PDB entry 8J5M | X-ray diffraction, 1.62 A resolution | chains B and D of the 4 polymer chains in the assembly

[Chain B (and D)]
Name: Beta-glucosidase
Organism: uncultured bacterium
Notes: chain D of this document is another copy of the same molecule, construct and numbering; everything in this record applies to it too
UniProt: A0A1S5SJM8 (A0A1S5SJM8_9BACT); numbering as in UniProt (aligned over 1-445)
Sequence (465 residues; numbered -19 to 445; the number before each row is that of its first residue; numbers below 1 keep their minus sign (Met-19 is residue -19)):
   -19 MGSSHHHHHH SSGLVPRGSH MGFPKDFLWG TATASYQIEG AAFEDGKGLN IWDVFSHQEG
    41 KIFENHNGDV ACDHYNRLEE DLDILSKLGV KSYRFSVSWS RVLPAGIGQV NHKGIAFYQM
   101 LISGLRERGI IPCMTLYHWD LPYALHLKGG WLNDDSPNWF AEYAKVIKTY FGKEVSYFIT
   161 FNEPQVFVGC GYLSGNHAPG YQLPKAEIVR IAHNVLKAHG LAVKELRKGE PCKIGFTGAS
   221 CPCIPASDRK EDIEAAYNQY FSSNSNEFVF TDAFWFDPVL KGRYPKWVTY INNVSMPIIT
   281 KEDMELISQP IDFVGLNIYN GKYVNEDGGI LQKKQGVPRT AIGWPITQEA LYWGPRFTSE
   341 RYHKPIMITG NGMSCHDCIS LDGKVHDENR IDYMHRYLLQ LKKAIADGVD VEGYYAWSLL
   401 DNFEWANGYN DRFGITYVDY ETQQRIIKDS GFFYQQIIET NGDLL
Disordered / not traced: -19 to -7 (chain D: -19 to 1)
Differences from the reference sequence: initiating methionine (-19); expression tag (-18 to 0); engineered mutation Gly350 (Glu in A0A1S5SJM8)
What the authors report for this chain:
  - catalytic residues: Glu163 (by similarity / conservation)
  - mutagenesis - Q165W: decreased expression
  - mutagenesis - C221T: decreased catalytic activity on pNP-Glc
  - mutagenesis - C221T: decreased catalytic activity on laminaribiose
  - mutagenesis - C221T (4-fold): increased catalytic activity on all other substrates
  - mutagenesis - N407Y: increased binding to cellooligosaccharides
  - mutagenesis - C170E (1.5- to 2-fold): increased catalytic activity on all substrates
  - mutagenesis - A219N: decreased catalytic activity on all substrates tested
  - mutagenesis - N407Y: unchanged catalytic activity on most glucooligosaccharide substrates

[Interface between chain B and chain D]
Residue-residue contacts (51; chain B residue first):
  Glu44(B) - Gln312(D)
  Glu44(B) - Lys313(D)  salt bridge
  Lys313(B) - Glu44(D)
  Lys314(B) - Glu421(D)  salt bridge
  Gln315(B) - Tyr409(D)
  Gln315(B) - Tyr420(D)
  Gly316(B) - Tyr409(D)
  Gly316(B) - Arg412(D)  hydrogen bond (backbone-side chain)
  Pro318(B) - Cys358(D)  hydrophobic
  Arg319(B) - Ala321(D)  hydrogen bond (side chain-backbone)
  Arg319(B) - His356(D)
  Arg319(B) - Asn410(D)  hydrogen bond (side chain-backbone)
  Arg319(B) - Asp411(D)  salt bridge
  Ala321(B) - Arg319(D)  hydrogen bond (backbone-side chain)
  Ala321(B) - His356(D)
  Cys355(B) - His356(D)
  His356(B) - Arg319(D)
  His356(B) - Ala321(D)
  His356(B) - Cys355(D)
  His356(B) - His356(D)  hydrogen bond (backbone-side chain)
  His356(B) - Asn369(D)  hydrogen bond
  Cys358(B) - Pro318(D)  hydrophobic
  Cys358(B) - Asn369(D)  hydrogen bond
  Cys358(B) - Asp372(D)
  Ile359(B) - Asp372(D)
  Ile359(B) - Arg376(D)  hydrogen bond (backbone-side chain)
  Ser360(B) - Glu368(D)  hydrogen bond
  Ser360(B) - Asp372(D)
  Ser360(B) - Arg376(D)
  Leu361(B) - Asp372(D)  hydrogen bond (backbone-side chain)
  Leu361(B) - His375(D)
  Leu361(B) - Arg376(D)
  His366(B) - Glu368(D)
  Glu368(B) - Ser360(D)  hydrogen bond
  Glu368(B) - His366(D)
  Asn369(B) - His356(D)  hydrogen bond
  Asn369(B) - Cys358(D)
  Asp372(B) - Ile359(D)
  Asp372(B) - Ser360(D)
  Asp372(B) - Leu361(D)  hydrogen bond (side chain-backbone)
  His375(B) - Leu361(D)
  Arg376(B) - Ile359(D)  hydrogen bond (side chain-backbone)
  Arg376(B) - Ser360(D)
  Arg376(B) - Leu361(D)
  Tyr409(B) - Gln315(D)
  Tyr409(B) - Gly316(D)
  Asn410(B) - Arg319(D)  hydrogen bond (backbone-side chain)
  Asp411(B) - Arg319(D)  salt bridge
  Arg412(B) - Gly316(D)  hydrogen bond (side chain-backbone)
  Tyr420(B) - Gln315(D)
  Glu421(B) - Lys314(D)  salt bridge
Interface residues without a listed pair, chain B (33 interface residues in all): His46, Thr320, Met353, Ser354, Asp357, Leu379, Tyr417
Interface residues without a listed pair, chain D (34 interface residues in all): His46, Thr320, Met353, Ser354, Asp357, Leu379, Tyr417

[Overview]
The interface between chain B and chain D involves 33 residues on one side and 34 on the other, with 16
hydrogen bonds and 5 salt bridges. Polar contacts include Glu44(B)-Lys313(D), Lys314(B)-Glu421(D) and
Arg319(B)-Asp411(D). The paper reports the catalytic residue Glu163(B); Q165W of chain B reduces expression; 5
substitutions were tested in all.
Chain B and chain D are both Beta-glucosidase (uncultured bacterium); the structure, Structure of GH1 Br2
beta-glucosidase E350G mutant from bovine rumen metagenome, was determined by X-ray diffraction, deposited
together with 8J3M and 8J5L.
